PDB entry 6ZHS | X-ray diffraction, 2.35 A resolution | chains A and C of the 3 polymer chains in the assembly

[Chain A]
Molecule: Ubiquitin-activating enzyme E1 1
From: Saccharomyces cerevisiae (strain ATCC 204508 / S288c)
Notes: EC 6.2.1.45
UniProtKB: P22515 (UBA1_YEAST); numbering as in UniProt (aligned over 1-1024)
Sequence (1024 residues; row label = number of the first residue in the row):
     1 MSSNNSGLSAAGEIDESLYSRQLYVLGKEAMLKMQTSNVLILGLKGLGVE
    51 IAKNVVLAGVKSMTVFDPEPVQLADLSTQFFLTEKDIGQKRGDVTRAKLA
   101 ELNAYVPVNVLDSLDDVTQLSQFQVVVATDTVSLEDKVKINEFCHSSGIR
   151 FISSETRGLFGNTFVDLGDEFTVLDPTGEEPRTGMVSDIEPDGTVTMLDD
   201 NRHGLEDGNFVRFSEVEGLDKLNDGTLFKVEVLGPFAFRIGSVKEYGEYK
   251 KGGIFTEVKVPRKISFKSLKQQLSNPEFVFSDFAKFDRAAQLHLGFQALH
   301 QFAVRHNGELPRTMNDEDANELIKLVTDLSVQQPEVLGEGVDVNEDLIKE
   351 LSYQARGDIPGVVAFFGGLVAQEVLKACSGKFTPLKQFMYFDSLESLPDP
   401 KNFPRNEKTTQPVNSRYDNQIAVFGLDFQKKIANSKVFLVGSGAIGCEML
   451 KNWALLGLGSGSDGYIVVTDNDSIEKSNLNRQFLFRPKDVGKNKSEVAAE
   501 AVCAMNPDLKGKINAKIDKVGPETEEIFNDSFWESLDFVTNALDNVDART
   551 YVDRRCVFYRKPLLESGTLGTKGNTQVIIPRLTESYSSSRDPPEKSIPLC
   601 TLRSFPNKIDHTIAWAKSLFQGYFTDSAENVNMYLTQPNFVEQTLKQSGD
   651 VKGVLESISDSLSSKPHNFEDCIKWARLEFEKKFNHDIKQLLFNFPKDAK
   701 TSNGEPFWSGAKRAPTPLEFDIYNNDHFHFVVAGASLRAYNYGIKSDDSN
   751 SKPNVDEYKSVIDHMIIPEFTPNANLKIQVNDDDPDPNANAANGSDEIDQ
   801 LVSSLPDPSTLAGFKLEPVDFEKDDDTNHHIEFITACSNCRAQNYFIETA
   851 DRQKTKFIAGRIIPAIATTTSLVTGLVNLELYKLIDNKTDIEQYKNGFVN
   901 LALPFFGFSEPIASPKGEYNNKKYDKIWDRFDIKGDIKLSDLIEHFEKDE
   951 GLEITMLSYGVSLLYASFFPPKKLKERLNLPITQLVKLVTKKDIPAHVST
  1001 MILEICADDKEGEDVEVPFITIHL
Not modelled in the structure: 1-9, 774-794

[Chain C]
Molecule: Ubiquitin-conjugating enzyme E2 13
From: Saccharomyces cerevisiae (strain ATCC 204508 / S288c)
Notes: EC 2.3.2.23
UniProtKB: P52490 (UBC13_YEAST); numbering as in UniProt (aligned over 1-153)
Sequence (154 residues; each row starts with the number of its first residue; numbering starts at 0):
     0 GMASLPKRIIKETEKLVSDPVPGITAEPHDDNLRYFQVTIEGPEQSPYED
    50 GIFELELYLPDDYPMEAPKVRFLTKIYHPNIDRLGRICLDVLKTNWSPAL
   100 QIRTVLLSIQALLASPNPNDPLANDVAEDWIKNEQGAKAKAREWTKLYAK
   150 KKPE
Not modelled in the structure: 0, 152-153
Differences from the reference sequence: expression tag (0)
Swiss-Prot annotation at these positions:
  - active site: C87 (Glycyl thioester intermediate)
  - cross-link: K92 (Glycyl lysine isopeptide (Lys-Gly) (interchain with G-Cter in ubiquitin))

[Chain A / chain C interface]
Pairs across the interface (41; chain A residue first):
  D200(A) - K131(C)  salt bridge
  R202(A) - D124(C)
  R202(A) - E127(C)  salt bridge
  V232(A) - P120(C)  hydrophobic
  L233(A) - N118(C)
  G234(A) - N118(C)
  P235(A) - P117(C)
  P235(A) - N118(C)
  F236(A) - E127(C)
  F236(A) - I130(C)  hydrophobic
  F280(A) - K68(C)
  F283(A) - Y34(C)  hydrogen bond (backbone-side chain)
  F283(A) - E55(C)
  F283(A) - K68(C)
  F283(A) - V69(C)
  F283(A) - R70(C)
  A284(A) - Y34(C)
  A284(A) - E55(C)
  A284(A) - R70(C)
  K285(A) - Y34(C)  hydrogen bond (backbone-side chain)
  F286(A) - Y34(C)  hydrogen bond (backbone-side chain)
  F286(A) - Y57(C)  hydrophobic
  F286(A) - K68(C)
  D287(A) - N31(C)  hydrogen bond
  D287(A) - Y34(C)
  E339(A) - A2(C)
  G340(A) - M1(C)
  G340(A) - A2(C)
  G340(A) - P5(C)
  V341(A) - R33(C)
  E584(A) - K74(C)  salt bridge
  E584(A) - Y147(C)  hydrogen bond
  S589(A) - K74(C)  hydrogen bond
  S589(A) - Y147(C)
  F898(A) - R82(C)
  F905(A) - L83(C)  hydrophobic
  F908(A) - R70(C)  hydrogen bond (backbone-side chain)
  I912(A) - Y147(C)  hydrophobic
  P915(A) - L146(C)
  K916(A) - K145(C)
  K923(A) - K150(C)
Interface residues without a listed pair, chain A (31 interface residues in all): D207, V336, L337, S909, A913, K926
Interface residues without a listed pair, chain C (28 interface residues in all): S3, D60, N123

[Overview]
31 residues of chain A face 28 of chain C across their interface, with 7 hydrogen bonds and 3 salt bridges.
Polar pairs include D200(A)-K131(C), R202(A)-E127(C) and E584(A)-K74(C). UniProt lists active-site residue
C87(C) on chain C.
Chain A is Ubiquitin-activating enzyme E1 1 and chain C is Ubiquitin-conjugating enzyme E2 13, both from
Saccharomyces cerevisiae (strain ATCC 204508 / S288c); the structure, Uba1 bound to two E2 (Ubc13) molecules,
was determined by X-ray diffraction.
